8WZN - chains A and B; structure by X-ray diffraction, 1.80 A resolution.

== Chain A ==
Molecule: E3 ubiquitin-protein ligase parkin
Source organism: Homo sapiens
UniProt: O60260 (PRKN_HUMAN); residue numbers follow UniProt; this construct covers 141-465
Amino-acid sequence (325 residues; numbered 141 to 465; the number before each row is that of its first residue):
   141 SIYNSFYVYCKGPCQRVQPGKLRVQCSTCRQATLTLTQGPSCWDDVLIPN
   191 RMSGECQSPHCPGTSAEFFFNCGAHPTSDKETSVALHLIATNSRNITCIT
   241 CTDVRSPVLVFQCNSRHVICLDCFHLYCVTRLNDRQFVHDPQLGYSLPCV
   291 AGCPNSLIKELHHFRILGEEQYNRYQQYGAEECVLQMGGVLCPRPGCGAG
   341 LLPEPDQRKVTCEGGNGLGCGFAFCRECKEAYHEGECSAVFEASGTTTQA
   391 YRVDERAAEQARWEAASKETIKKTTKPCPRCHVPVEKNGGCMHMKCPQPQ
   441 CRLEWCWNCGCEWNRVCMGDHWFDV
Disordered / not traced: 141, 378-392
Differences from the reference sequence: engineered mutation Asn211 (Lys in O60260)
Curated features (UniProtKB/Swiss-Prot):
  - zinc finger: Ser141 to Ala225 (RING-type 0), Cys238 to Cys293 (RING-type 1), Asn313 to Cys377 (IBR-type), Cys418 to Cys449 (RING-type 2)
  - region: Thr204 to Cys238 (SYT11 binding 1), His257 to Cys293 (SYT11 binding 2), Ser378 to Thr410 (REP)
  - active site: Cys431
  - binding site (Zn(2+)): Cys238, Cys241, Cys253, His257, Cys260, Cys263, Cys289, Cys293, Cys332, Cys337, Cys352, Cys360, Cys365, Cys368, His373, Cys377, Cys418, Cys421, Cys436, Cys441 and 4 more in UniProt
  - modified residue (Phosphothreonine): Thr175, Thr217
  - cross-link (Glycyl lysine isopeptide (Lys-Gly)): Lys349 (interchain with G-Cter in ISG15), Lys369 (interchain with G-Cter in ISG15)
  - natural variant: Lys161 (K161N: In PARK2), Met192 (M192L: In PARK2; uncertain significance; M192V: In PARK2; uncertain significance), Asn211 (K211N: In PARK2; this construct carries the variant), Cys212 (C212Y: In PARK2), Thr240 (T240M: In PARK2; T240R: In PARK2), Cys253 (C253Y: In PARK), Arg256 (R256C: In PARK2 and PARK; uncertain significance), Arg275 (R275W: In PARK2 and PARK), Asp280 (D280N: In PARK), Gly284 (G284R: In PARK2), Cys289 (C289G: In PARK2), Gln311 (Q311R: In a patient with Parkinson disease; uncertain significance), 10 further natural variant entries in UniProt
  - mutagenesis: Thr175 (T175A: Loss of phosphorylation. Reduced mitochondrial localization; when associated with A-217; T175E: Phosphomimetic mutant. Mostly localizes to the mitochondria; when associated with E-217), Thr217 (T217A: Loss of phosphorylation. Reduced mitochondrial localization; when associated with A-175; T217E: Phosphomimetic mutant. Mostly localizes to the mitochondria; when associated with E-175), Cys238 (C238S: Loss of mitochondrial localization), Cys332 (C332S: Impairs folding of IBR domain), Cys337 (C337A: Impairs the ability to ubiquitinate SNCAIP), Cys365 (C365S: Impairs protein folding), Trp403 (W403A: Decreased autoinhibition and increased E3 activity), Cys421 (C421A: Impairs the ability of self-ubiquitination and to ubiquitinate SNCAIP), Gly429 (G429E: Reduced self-ubiquitination), Cys431 (C431A: Loss of activity; C431S: Impairs the ability to ubiquitinate target proteins. No effect on translocation to mitochondria), His433 (H433N/A: Impaired activity), Glu444 (E444Q/A: Impaired activity)
Metal / ion sites: Zn2+ site 1: Cys150, Cys154, Cys212, His215; Zn2+ site 2: Cys166, Cys169, Cys196, Cys201; Zn2+ site 3: Cys238, Cys241, Cys260, Cys263; Zn2+ site 4: Cys253, His257, Cys289, Cys293; Zn2+ site 5: Cys332, Cys337, Cys352, Cys360; Zn2+ site 6: Cys365, Cys368, His373, Cys377; Zn2+ site 7: Cys418, Cys421, Cys436, Cys441; Zn2+ site 8: Cys446, Cys449, Cys457, His461

== Chain B ==
Molecule: NEDD8
Source organism: Homo sapiens
UniProt: Q15843 (NEDD8_HUMAN); residue numbers follow UniProt; this construct covers 1-76
Amino-acid sequence (77 residues; row label = number of the first residue in the row; numbering starts at 0):
     0 SMLIKVKTLTGKEIEIDIEPTDKVERIKERVEEKEGIPPQQQRLIYSGKQ
    50 MNDEKTAADYKILGGSVLHLVLALRGG
Disordered / not traced: 74-76
Differences from the reference sequence: expression tag (0)
Modified / non-standard residues: Ser65 (phosphoserine; SEP)
Curated features (UniProtKB/Swiss-Prot):
  - region: Val70 to Ala72 (Interaction with UBE1C)
  - site (Interaction with UBE1C): Leu8, Ile44
  - modified residue: Gln40 (Microbial infection: Deamidated glutamine), Lys48 (N6-acetyllysine)
  - cross-link: Gly76 (Glycyl lysine isopeptide (Gly-Lys) (interchain with K-? in acceptor proteins))
  - mutagenesis: Thr7 to Thr9 (Decreased interaction with B.pseudomallei Cif protein, leading to decreased deamidation), Lys11 (K11A: Decreased interaction with B.pseudomallei Cif protein, leading to decreased deamidation), Glu31 (E31Q: Decreased interaction with B.pseudomallei Cif protein, leading to slightly decreased deamidation), Gln40 (Q40E: Impaired ability to activate cullin-RING-based E3 ubiquitin-protein ligase complexes), His68 (H68A: Decreased interaction with B.pseudomallei Cif protein, leading to slightly decreased deamidation), Ala72 (A72R: Prevents adenylation by UBE1C)

== Interface between chain A and chain B ==
Residue-residue contacts (57):
  Lys151(A) - Leu62(B)
  Lys151(A) - Gly63(B)  hydrogen bond (side chain-backbone)
  Lys151(A) - Ser65(B)
  Val224(A) - Leu62(B)  hydrophobic
  His279(A) - Gly47(B)  hydrogen bond (side chain-backbone)
  Gln282(A) - Lys48(B)
  Leu283(A) - Lys48(B)
  Gly284(A) - Ser46(B)
  Gly284(A) - Gly47(B)
  Gly284(A) - Lys48(B)
  Tyr285(A) - Ser46(B)  hydrogen bond (backbone-backbone)
  Leu301(A) - Ser46(B)
  Leu301(A) - Lys48(B)
  His302(A) - Tyr45(B)  hydrogen bond
  His302(A) - Lys60(B)
  His302(A) - Leu62(B)
  His302(A) - Ser65(B)
  Arg305(A) - Ser65(B)
  Tyr312(A) - Tyr45(B)
  Tyr312(A) - Ser65(B)
  Tyr315(A) - Ser46(B)
  Gln316(A) - Tyr45(B)
  Gln316(A) - Ser46(B)  hydrogen bond
  Gln316(A) - Ser65(B)
  Gln316(A) - Val66(B)
  Gln316(A) - His68(B)
  Gln317(A) - Lys6(B)  hydrogen bond
  Gln317(A) - Leu8(B)  hydrogen bond (side chain-backbone)
  Gln317(A) - His68(B)  hydrogen bond
  Gly319(A) - Gly47(B)
  Ala320(A) - Leu8(B)  hydrophobic
  Ala320(A) - Ile44(B)
  Ala320(A) - His68(B)
  Cys323(A) - Ile44(B)  hydrophobic
  Cys323(A) - Gly47(B)  hydrogen bond (side chain-backbone)
  Cys323(A) - Gln49(B)
  Val324(A) - Val70(B)  hydrophobic
  Met327(A) - Gln49(B)
  Cys337(A) - Thr9(B)
  Gly338(A) - Leu8(B)
  Ala339(A) - Leu8(B)  hydrophobic
  Ala339(A) - Thr9(B)
  Gly340(A) - Leu8(B)
  Gly340(A) - Val70(B)
  Leu341(A) - Val70(B)  hydrophobic
  Leu341(A) - Leu71(B)
  Leu341(A) - Leu73(B)  hydrophobic
  Leu342(A) - Leu71(B)  hydrogen bond (backbone-backbone)
  Leu342(A) - Ala72(B)
  Leu342(A) - Leu73(B)  hydrogen bond (backbone-backbone)
  Glu353(A) - Leu71(B)
  Glu353(A) - Leu73(B)
  Asn356(A) - Lys11(B)  hydrogen bond (backbone-side chain)
  Gly357(A) - Thr9(B)  hydrogen bond (backbone-side chain)
  Leu358(A) - Thr7(B)
  Leu358(A) - Thr9(B)
  Leu358(A) - Leu71(B)  hydrophobic
Other interface residues (no listed pair), chain A (34 interface residues in all): Glu321, Leu331, Glu344, Thr351, Gly354
Other interface residues (no listed pair), chain B (26 interface residues in all): Glu34, Ile36, Arg42, Gly64, Leu69

== Overview ==
34 residues of chain A and 26 residues of chain B are in contact; the contacts include 13 hydrogen bonds.
Among the polar pairs are Lys151(A)-Gly63(B), His279(A)-Gly47(B) and His302(A)-Tyr45(B).
Here chain A is E3 ubiquitin-protein ligase parkin and chain B is NEDD8, both from Homo sapiens. Entry 8WZN
(ParkinK211N in complex with phospho NEDD8) was determined by X-ray diffraction.
